Entry 5A5O (X-ray diffraction, 2.04 A resolution); this record covers chain A.

Chain A:
Name: Atpase family aaa domain-containing protein 2
Organism: Homo sapiens
Notes: EC 3.6.1.3; fragment: bromodomain
Reference sequence: Q6PL18 (ATAD2_HUMAN); numbering as in UniProt (aligned over 981-1108)
Chain sequence (130 residues; numbered 979 to 1108; the number before each row is that of its first residue):
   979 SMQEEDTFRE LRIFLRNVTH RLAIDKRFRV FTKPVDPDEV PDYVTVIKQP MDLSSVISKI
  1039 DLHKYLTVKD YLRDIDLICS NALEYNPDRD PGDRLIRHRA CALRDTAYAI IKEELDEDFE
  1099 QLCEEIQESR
Differences from the reference sequence: expression tag (979-980)
Residues lining bound ligands: 3-methyl-1,2-dihydroquinolin-2-one (J5I): Val1008, Val1013, Val1018, Tyr1021, Ala1060, Tyr1063, Asn1064, Ile1074

In short:
Chain A binds 3-methyl-1,2-dihydroquinolin-2-one.
Chain A is Atpase family aaa domain-containing protein 2 (Homo sapiens); the structure, Crystal structure of
human ATAD2 bromodomain in complex with 3-methyl- 1,2-dihydroquinolin-2-one, was determined by X-ray
diffraction, deposited together with 5A5N, 5A5P, 5A5Q, 5A5R and 5A5S.
